PDB entry 8CLK | electron microscopy, 3.50 A resolution | chains A and E of the 4 polymer chains in the assembly

# Chain A
Molecule: General transcription factor 3C polypeptide 1
Source organism: Homo sapiens
UniProt: Q12789 (TF3C1_HUMAN); residues 1-2109 here = UniProt positions 1-2109
Chain sequence (2158 residues; numbered 1 to 2158; the number before each row is that of its first residue):
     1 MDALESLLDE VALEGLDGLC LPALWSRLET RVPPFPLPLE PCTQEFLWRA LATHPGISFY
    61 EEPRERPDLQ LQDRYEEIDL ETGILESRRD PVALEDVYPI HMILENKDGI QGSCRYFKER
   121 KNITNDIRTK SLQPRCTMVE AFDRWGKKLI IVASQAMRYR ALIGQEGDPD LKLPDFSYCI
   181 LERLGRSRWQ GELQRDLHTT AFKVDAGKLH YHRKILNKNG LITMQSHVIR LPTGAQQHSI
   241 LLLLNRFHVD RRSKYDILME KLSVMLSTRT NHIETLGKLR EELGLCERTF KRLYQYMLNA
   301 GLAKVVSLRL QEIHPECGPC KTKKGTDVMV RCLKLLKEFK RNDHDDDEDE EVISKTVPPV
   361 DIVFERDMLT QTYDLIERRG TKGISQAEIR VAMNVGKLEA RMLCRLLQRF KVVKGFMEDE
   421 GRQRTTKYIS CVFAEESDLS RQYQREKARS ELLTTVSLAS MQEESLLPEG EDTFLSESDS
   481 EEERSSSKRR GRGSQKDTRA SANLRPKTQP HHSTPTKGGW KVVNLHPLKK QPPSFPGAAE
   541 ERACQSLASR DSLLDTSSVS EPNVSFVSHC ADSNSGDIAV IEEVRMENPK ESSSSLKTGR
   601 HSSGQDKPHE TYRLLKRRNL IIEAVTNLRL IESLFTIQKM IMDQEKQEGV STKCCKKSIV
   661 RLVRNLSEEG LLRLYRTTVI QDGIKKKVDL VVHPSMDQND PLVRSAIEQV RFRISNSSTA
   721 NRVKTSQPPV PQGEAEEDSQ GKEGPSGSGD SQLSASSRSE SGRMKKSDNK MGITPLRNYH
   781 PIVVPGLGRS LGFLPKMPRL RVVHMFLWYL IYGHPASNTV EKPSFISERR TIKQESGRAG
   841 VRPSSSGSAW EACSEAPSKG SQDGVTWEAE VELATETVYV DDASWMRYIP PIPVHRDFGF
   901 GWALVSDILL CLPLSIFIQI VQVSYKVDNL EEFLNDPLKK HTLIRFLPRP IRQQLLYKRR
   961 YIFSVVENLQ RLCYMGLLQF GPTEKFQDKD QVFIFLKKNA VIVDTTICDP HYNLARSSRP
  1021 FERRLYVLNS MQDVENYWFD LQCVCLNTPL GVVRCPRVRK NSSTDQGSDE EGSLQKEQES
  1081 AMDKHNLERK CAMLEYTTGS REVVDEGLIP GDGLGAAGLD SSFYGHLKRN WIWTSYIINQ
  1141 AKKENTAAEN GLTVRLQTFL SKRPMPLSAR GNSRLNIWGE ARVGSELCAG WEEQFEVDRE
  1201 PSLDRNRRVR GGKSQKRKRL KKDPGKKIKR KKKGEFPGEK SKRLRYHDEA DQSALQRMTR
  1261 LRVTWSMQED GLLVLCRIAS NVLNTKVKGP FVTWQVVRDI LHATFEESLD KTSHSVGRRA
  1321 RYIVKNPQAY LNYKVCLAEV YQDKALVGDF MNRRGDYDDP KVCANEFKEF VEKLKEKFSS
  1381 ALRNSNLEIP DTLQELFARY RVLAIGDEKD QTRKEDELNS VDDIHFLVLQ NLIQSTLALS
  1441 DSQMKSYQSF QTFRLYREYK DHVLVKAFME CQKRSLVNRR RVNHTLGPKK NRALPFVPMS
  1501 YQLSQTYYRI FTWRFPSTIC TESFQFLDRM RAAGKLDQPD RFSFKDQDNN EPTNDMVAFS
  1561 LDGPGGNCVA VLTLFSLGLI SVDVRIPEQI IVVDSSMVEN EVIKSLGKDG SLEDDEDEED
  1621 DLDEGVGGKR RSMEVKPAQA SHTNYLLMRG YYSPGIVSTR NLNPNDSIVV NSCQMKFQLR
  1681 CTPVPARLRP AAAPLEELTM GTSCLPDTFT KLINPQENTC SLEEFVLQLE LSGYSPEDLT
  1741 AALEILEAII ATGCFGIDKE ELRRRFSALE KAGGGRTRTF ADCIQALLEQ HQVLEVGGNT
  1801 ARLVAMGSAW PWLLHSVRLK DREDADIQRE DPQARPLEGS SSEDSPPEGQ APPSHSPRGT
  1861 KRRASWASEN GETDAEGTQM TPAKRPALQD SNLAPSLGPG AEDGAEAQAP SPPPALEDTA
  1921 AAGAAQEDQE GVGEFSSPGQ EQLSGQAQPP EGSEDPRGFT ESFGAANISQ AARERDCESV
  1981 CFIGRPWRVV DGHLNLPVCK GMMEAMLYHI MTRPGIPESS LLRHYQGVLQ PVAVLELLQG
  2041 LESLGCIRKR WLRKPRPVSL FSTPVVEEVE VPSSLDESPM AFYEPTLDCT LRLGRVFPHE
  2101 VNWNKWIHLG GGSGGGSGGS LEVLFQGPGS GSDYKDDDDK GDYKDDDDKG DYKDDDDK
Unresolved in the structure: 1-1261, 1484-1494, 1599-1668, 1820-1975, 2110-2158
Differences from the reference sequence: expression tag (2110-2158)
Swiss-Prot annotation at these positions:
  - modified residue (Phosphoserine): Ser667, Ser739, Ser1062, Ser1068, Ser1253, Ser1611, Ser1632, Ser1653, Ser1856, Ser1865, Ser1868, Ser1896, Ser1911, Ser1969
  - cross-link (Glycyl lysine isopeptide (Lys-Gly)): Lys529 (interchain with G-Cter in SUMO2), Lys770 (interchain with G-Cter in SUMO2), Lys833 (interchain with G-Cter in SUMO2), Lys1142 (interchain with G-Cter in SUMO2)

# Chain E
Molecule: General transcription factor 3C polypeptide 5
Source organism: Homo sapiens
UniProt: Q9Y5Q8 (TF3C5_HUMAN); residue numbers follow UniProt; this construct covers 1-519
Chain sequence (533 residues; row label = number of the first residue in the row; numbers below 1 keep their minus sign (Met-13 is residue -13)):
   -13 MHHHHHHENL YFQGMAAEAA DLGLGAAVPV ELRRERRMVC VEYPGVVRDV AKMLPTLGGE
    47 EGVSRIYADP TKRLELYFRP KDPYCHPVCA NRFSTSSLLL RIRKRTRRQK GVLGTEAHSE
   107 VTFDMEILGI ISTIYKFQGM SDFQYLAVHT EAGGKHTSMY DKVLMLRPEK EAFFHQELPL
   167 YIPPPIFSRL DAPVDYFYRP ETQHREGYNN PPISGENLIG LSRARRPHNA IFVNFEDEEV
   227 PKQPLEAAAQ TWRRVCTNPV DRKVEEELRK LFDIRPIWSR NAVKANISVH PDKLKVLLPF
   287 IAYYMITGPW RSLWIRFGYD PRKNPDAKIY QVLDFRIRCG MKHGYAPSDL PVKAKRSTYN
   347 YSLPITVKKT SSQLVTMHDL KQGLGPSGTS GARKPASSKY KLKDSVYIFR EGALPPYRQM
   407 FYQLCDLNVE ELQKIIHRND GAENSCTERD GWCLPKTSDE LRDTMSLMIR QTIRSKRPAL
   467 FSSSAKADGG KEQLTYESGE DEEDEEEEEE EEEDFKPSDG SENEMETEIL DYV
Unresolved in the structure: -13 to 9, 97-102, 190-519
Differences from the reference sequence: initiating methionine (-13); expression tag (-12 to 0)
Swiss-Prot annotation at these positions:
  - modified residue: Ala2 (N-acetylalanine)

# Chain A / chain E interface
Residue-residue contacts (27):
  Met1267(A) - Ser80(E)
  Tyr1322(A) - Asn77(E)
  Tyr1322(A) - Arg78(E)  hydrogen bond (side chain-backbone)
  Tyr1322(A) - Phe79(E)
  Ile1323(A) - Phe79(E)
  Lys1325(A) - Asn77(E)
  Lys1325(A) - Phe79(E)
  Lys1325(A) - Gln124(E)  hydrogen bond (backbone-side chain)
  Asn1326(A) - Phe79(E)
  Asn1326(A) - Lys122(E)
  Asp1391(A) - Ala12(E)
  Asp1391(A) - Ala13(E)  hydrogen bond (backbone-backbone)
  Thr1392(A) - Leu10(E)
  Thr1392(A) - Gly11(E)  hydrogen bond (side chain-backbone)
  Leu1393(A) - Leu10(E)  hydrophobic
  Arg1514(A) - Phe183(E)
  Arg1514(A) - Arg185(E)  hydrogen bond (backbone-side chain)
  Phe1515(A) - Phe183(E)
  Phe1515(A) - Tyr184(E)  hydrophobic
  Pro1516(A) - Phe183(E)
  Pro1516(A) - Tyr184(E)
  Pro1516(A) - Arg185(E)
  Ile1519(A) - Phe183(E)
  Ile1519(A) - Tyr184(E)  hydrophobic
  Cys1568(A) - Tyr182(E)
  Val1569(A) - Tyr184(E)
  Phe2061(A) - Lys90(E)
Also at the interface, not in a pair above, chain A (22 interface residues in all): Val1263, Pro1327, Gln1328, Trp1513, Gly1565, Leu1572, Met2011
Also at the interface, not in a pair above, chain E (19 interface residues in all): Thr57, Thr81, Ile120, Asp181

# Summary
Chain A and chain E form an interface of 22 and 19 residues respectively, with 5 hydrogen bonds. Polar
contacts include Tyr1322(A)-Arg78(E), Lys1325(A)-Gln124(E) and Thr1392(A)-Gly11(E).
Here chain A is General transcription factor 3C polypeptide 1 and chain E is General transcription factor 3C
polypeptide 5, both from Homo sapiens. Entry 8CLK (TFIIIC TauA complex) was determined by electron microscopy,
deposited together with 8CLI, 8CLJ and 8CLL.
